Entry 6JWJ (X-ray diffraction, 1.58 A resolution); this record covers chains A and C.

Chain A:
Protein: Nuclear protein localization protein 4
Source organism: Saccharomyces cerevisiae S288C
UniProtKB: P33755 (NPL4_YEAST); residues 113-580 here = UniProt positions 113-580
Amino-acid sequence (473 residues; each row starts with the number of its first residue):
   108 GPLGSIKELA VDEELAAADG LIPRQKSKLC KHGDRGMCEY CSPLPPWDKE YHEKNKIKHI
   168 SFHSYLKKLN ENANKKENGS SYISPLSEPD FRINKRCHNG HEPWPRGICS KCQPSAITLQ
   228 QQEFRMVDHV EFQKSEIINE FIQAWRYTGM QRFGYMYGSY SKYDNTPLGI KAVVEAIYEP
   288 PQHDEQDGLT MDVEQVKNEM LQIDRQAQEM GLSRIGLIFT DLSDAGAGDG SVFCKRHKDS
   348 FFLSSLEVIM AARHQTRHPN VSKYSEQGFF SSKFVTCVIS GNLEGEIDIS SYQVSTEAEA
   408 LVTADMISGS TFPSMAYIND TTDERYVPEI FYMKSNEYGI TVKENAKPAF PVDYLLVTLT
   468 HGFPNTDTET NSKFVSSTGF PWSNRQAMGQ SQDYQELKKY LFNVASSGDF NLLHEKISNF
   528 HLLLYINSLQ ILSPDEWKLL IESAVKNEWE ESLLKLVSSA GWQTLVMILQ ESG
Not modelled in the structure: 108-111, 474-476
Sequence notes: expression tag (108-112); engineered mutation Ala-123 (Glu in P33755), Ala-124 (Lys in P33755), Ala-125 (Glu in P33755)
Curated features (UniProtKB/Swiss-Prot):
  - mutagenesis: Gly-323 (G323S: In npl4-1; nuclear-targeted proteins accumulate in the cytoplasm)
Metal / ion sites: Zn2+ site 1: Cys-137, His-139, Cys-145, Cys-148; Zn2+ site 2: Cys-204, His-208, Cys-216, Cys-219
What the authors report for this chain:
  - mutagenesis - L296A/L353A/Y424A: abolished binding to Peptide from Ubiquitin fusion degradation protein 1 (chain C)
  - mutagenesis - T571A, M574Q, I575A: abolished binding to K48 chains
  - mutagenesis - T571A, M574Q, I575A: decreased binding to Lys48-linked polyUb conjugates
  - mutagenesis - S498R, T571A, M574Q, I575A: decreased catalytic activity
  - mutagenesis - A494F: increased binding to K48 chains
  - mutagenesis - S498R: decreased binding to K48 chains
  - specificity-determining residues: Ala-494, Ser-498
  - mutagenesis - T571A, M574A, M574Q, I575A: abolished binding to K63- or M1-Ub4
  - mutagenesis - M574A: decreased binding to K48-Ub4
  - mutagenesis - A494F, S498R: unchanged binding to K63- or M1-Ub4

Chain C:
Protein: Peptide from Ubiquitin fusion degradation protein 1
Source organism: Saccharomyces cerevisiae S288C
UniProtKB: P53044 (UFD1_YEAST); residue numbers follow UniProt; this construct covers 288-305
Amino-acid sequence (23 residues; each row starts with the number of its first residue):
   283 GPGHMEPAKL DLPEGQLFFG FPM
Not modelled in the structure: 283-286
Sequence notes: expression tag (283-287)
What the authors report for this chain:
  - mutagenesis - G297R/L299A/F301A: abolished binding to Nuclear protein localization protein 4 (chain A)

Chain A / chain C interface:
Pairs across the interface - 48 pairs, chain A then chain C:
  Gln-258(A) with Phe-301(C)
  Asp-294(A) with Phe-300(C); Phe-301(C), hydrogen bond (backbone-backbone); Gly-302(C)
  Gly-295(A) with Leu-299(C); Phe-301(C)
  Leu-296(A) with Gly-297(C); Gln-298(C); Leu-299(C), hydrogen bond (backbone-backbone)
  Thr-297(A) with Gly-297(C); Gln-298(C)
  Met-298(A) with Gly-297(C), hydrogen bond (backbone-backbone)
  Val-300(A) with Glu-296(C); Gly-297(C)
  Phe-326(A) with Phe-301(C), hydrophobic
  Thr-327(A) with Phe-301(C)
  Asp-328(A) with Phe-301(C)
  Phe-340(A) with Met-305(C), hydrophobic
  Lys-342(A) with Met-305(C)
  Arg-343(A) with Phe-301(C)
  Leu-353(A) with Leu-292(C); Leu-294(C), hydrophobic
  Glu-354(A) with Phe-301(C)
  Met-357(A) with Leu-299(C), hydrophobic
  Arg-360(A) with Glu-296(C)
  Arg-364(A) with Glu-296(C), salt bridge
  Ser-415(A) with Lys-291(C); Asp-293(C)
  Gly-416(A) with Lys-291(C); Leu-292(C), hydrogen bond (backbone-backbone)
  Ser-417(A) with Pro-289(C); Ala-290(C); Leu-292(C); Phe-303(C)
  Thr-418(A) with Pro-289(C); Ala-290(C), hydrogen bond (side chain-backbone); Leu-292(C); Phe-303(C)
  Phe-419(A) with Met-287(C); Glu-288(C); Pro-289(C), hydrophobic
  Pro-420(A) with Phe-303(C)
  Tyr-424(A) with Pro-289(C); Ala-290(C); Lys-291(C)
  Asn-426(A) with Lys-291(C), hydrogen bond
  Pro-455(A) with Glu-288(C)
  Ala-456(A) with Pro-289(C), hydrophobic
Interface residues without a listed pair, chain A (31 interface residues in all): Phe-260, Ser-351, Met-422
Interface features reported in the paper:
  - residue pairs: Leu-296(A)/Leu-299(C) (hydrophobic contact), Phe-326(A)/Phe-301(C) (hydrophobic contact), Arg-364(A)/Glu-296(C) (hydrogen bond), Thr-418(A)/Ala-290(C) (hydrogen bond), Tyr-424(A)/Ala-290(C) (hydrophobic contact), Lys-291(C)/Tyr-424(A) (hydrophobic contact)
  - interface residues, chain A: Leu-353(A), Met-357(A), Phe-419(A), Pro-420(A)
  - hot spots on chain A (mutagenesis) - L353A: decreased binding to Peptide from Ubiquitin fusion degradation protein 1 (chain C)
  - interface residues, chain C: Pro-289(C), Leu-292(C), Leu-294(C), Gly-297(C), Gln-298(C), Phe-303(C), Met-305(C)
  - hot spots on chain C (mutagenesis) - L292A, G297L, G297R, G297Y: decreased binding to Nuclear protein localization protein 4 (chain A)

Overview:
The interface between chain A and chain C involves 31 residues on one side and 17 on the other, with 6
hydrogen bonds and 1 salt bridge. Polar contacts include Arg-364(A)/Glu-296(C), Thr-418(A)/Ala-290(C) and
Asn-426(A)/Lys-291(C). The paper describes hydrophobic contacts between Leu-296(A) and Leu-299(C), Phe-326(A)
and Phe-301(C) and Tyr-424(A) and Ala-290(C) among others; hydrogen bonds between Arg-364(A) and Glu-296(C)
and Thr-418(A) and Ala-290(C). The paper reports that S498R, T571A and M574Q of chain A, among others, reduce
catalytic activity; interface residues Leu-353(A), Met-357(A) and Pro-289(C) among others; 13 substitutions
were tested in all.
Here chain A is Nuclear protein localization protein 4 and chain C is Peptide from Ubiquitin fusion
degradation protein 1, both from Saccharomyces cerevisiae S288C. Entry 6JWJ (Npl4 in complex with Ufd1) was
determined by X-ray diffraction together with 6JWH from the same study.
